PDB entry 8WC3 | electron microscopy, 3.00 A resolution | chains A and S of the 5 polymer chains in the assembly

== Chain A ==
Name: Guanine nucleotide-binding protein G(s) subunit alpha isoforms short
Organism: Homo sapiens
Chain sequence (362 residues; numbered 0 to 361; the number before each row is that of its first residue; numbering starts at 0):
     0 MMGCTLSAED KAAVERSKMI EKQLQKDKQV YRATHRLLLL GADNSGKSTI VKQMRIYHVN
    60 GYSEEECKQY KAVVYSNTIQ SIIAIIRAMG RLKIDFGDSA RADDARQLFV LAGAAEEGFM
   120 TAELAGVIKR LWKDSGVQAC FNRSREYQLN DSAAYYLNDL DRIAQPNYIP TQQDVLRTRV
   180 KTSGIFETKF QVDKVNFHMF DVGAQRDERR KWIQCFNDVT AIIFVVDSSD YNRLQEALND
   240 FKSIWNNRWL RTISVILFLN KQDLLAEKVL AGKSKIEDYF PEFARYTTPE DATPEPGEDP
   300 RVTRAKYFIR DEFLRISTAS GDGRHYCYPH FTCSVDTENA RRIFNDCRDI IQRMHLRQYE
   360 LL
Unresolved in the structure: 0-3, 55-179, 272

== Chain S ==
Name: scFv16
Organism: synthetic construct
Notes: antibody fragment or engineered binder
Chain sequence (285 residues; numbered -36 to 247 plus 14 insertion-coded residues; 13 numbers in that range are skipped by the numbering (no residue carries them; nothing is unmodelled there); the number before each row is that of its first residue; a row labelled like 121A-121N holds insertion residues (121A, then the next letters in order); numbers below 1 keep their minus sign (Met-36 is residue -36)):
   -36 MLLVNQSHQG FNKEHTSKMV SAIVLYVLLA AAAHSAFAVQ LVESGGGLVQ PGGSRKLSCS
    24 ASGFAFSSFG MHWVRQAPEK GLEWVAYISS GSGTIYYADT VKGRFTISRD DPKNTLFLQM
    84 TSLRSEDTAM YYCVRSIYYY GSSPFDFWGQ GTTLTVSA
121A-121N GGGGSGGGGSGGGG
   135 SADIVMTQAT SSVPVTPGES VSISCRSSKS LLHSNGNTYL YWFLQRPGQS PQLLIYRMSN
   195 LASGVPDRFS GSGSGTAFTL TISRLEAEDV GVYYCMQHLE YPLTFGAGTK LEL
Unresolved in the structure: -36 to 1, 121A-121N
Disulfide bonds: Cys22-Cys96, Cys159-Cys229

== Interface between chain A and chain S ==
Contacting residue pairs (12):
  Leu5(A) - His167(S)
  Ser6(A) - His167(S)  hydrogen bond
  Ser6(A) - Tyr173(S)
  Ala7(A) - Tyr235(S)  hydrophobic
  Glu8(A) - Tyr101(S)
  Glu8(A) - Tyr173(S)
  Glu8(A) - Tyr175(S)  hydrogen bond
  Ala11(A) - Tyr101(S)  hydrophobic
  Glu14(A) - Thr57(S)  hydrogen bond
  Arg15(A) - Tyr101(S)
  Arg15(A) - Tyr102(S)
  Met18(A) - Gly54(S)
Other interface residues (no listed pair), chain A (10 interface residues in all): Asp9, Ala12
Other interface residues (no listed pair), chain S (16 interface residues in all): Tyr50, Ser52, Ile100, Pro107, Asn169, Arg191, His232, Leu233

== Summary ==
Chain A and chain S form an interface of 10 and 16 residues respectively; the contacts include 3 hydrogen
bonds. Polar contacts include Ser6(A)-His167(S), Glu8(A)-Tyr175(S) and Glu14(A)-Thr57(S).
Chain A is Guanine nucleotide-binding protein G(s) subunit alpha isoforms short (Homo sapiens) and chain S is
scFv16 (synthetic construct); the structure, Cryo-EM structure of the SEP363856-bound mTAAR1-Gs complex, was
determined by electron microscopy, deposited together with 8WC4, 8WC5, 8WC6, 8WC7, 8WC8, 8WC9, 8WCA and 8WCB.
